Entry 7TQX (electron microscopy, 2.80 A resolution); this record covers chains B and K of the 3 polymer chains in the assembly.

[Chain B]
Protein: Tubulin beta-2B chain
Organism: Sus scrofa
UniProt: A0A287AGU7 (A0A287AGU7_PIG); residues 1-445 here = UniProt positions 1-445
Amino-acid sequence (445 residues; row label = number of the first residue in the row):
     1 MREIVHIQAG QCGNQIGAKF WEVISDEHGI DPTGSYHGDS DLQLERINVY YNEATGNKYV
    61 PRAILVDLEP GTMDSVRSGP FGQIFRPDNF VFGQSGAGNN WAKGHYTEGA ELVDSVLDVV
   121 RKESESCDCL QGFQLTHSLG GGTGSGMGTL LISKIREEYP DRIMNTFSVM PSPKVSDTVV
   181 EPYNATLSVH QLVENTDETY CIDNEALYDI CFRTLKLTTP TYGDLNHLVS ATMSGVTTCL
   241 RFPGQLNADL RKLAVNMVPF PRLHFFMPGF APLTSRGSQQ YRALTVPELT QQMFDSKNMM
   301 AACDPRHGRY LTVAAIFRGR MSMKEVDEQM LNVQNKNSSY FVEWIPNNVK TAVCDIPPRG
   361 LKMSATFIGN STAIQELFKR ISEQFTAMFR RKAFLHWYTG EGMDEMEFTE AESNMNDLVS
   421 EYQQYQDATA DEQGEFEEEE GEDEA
Not modelled in the structure: 430-445
Residues lining bound ligands:
  - GDP (guanosine-5'-diphosphate): Gly-10, Gln-11, Cys-12, Gln-15, Ile-16, Asn-99, Ser-138, Gly-141, Gly-142, Thr-143, Gly-144, Asp-177, Glu-181, Asn-204, Tyr-222, Leu-225, Asn-226
  - GTP (guanosine-5'-triphosphate): Gln-245, Leu-246, Lys-252
  - taxol (TA1): Glu-22, Val-23, Asp-26, Glu-27, Leu-215, Leu-217, Asp-224, His-227, Leu-228, Ala-231, Ser-234, Phe-270, Pro-272, Leu-273, Thr-274, Ser-275, Arg-276, Gln-279, Arg-318, Pro-358, Arg-359, Gly-360, Leu-361

[Chain K]
Protein: Kinesin-like protein
Organism: Candida albicans
UniProt: A0A1D8PKA4 (A0A1D8PKA4_CANAL); residues 2-482 here = UniProt positions 2-482
Amino-acid sequence (491 residues; row label = number of the first residue in the row; numbering starts at 0):
     0 MASYPNSLGS PATVTSTSVP TAKQSSISVA VRVRPFTEAE SNRLVKIDND DVFLGDGCLT
    60 SDNNNNNNNS NSNGNGNGNG SSAANSSGAS TSRRAIFNTL GGLRKIINVV DDRMLIFDPP
   120 ETNPLTKMQR NAFPNSFKGS RIREHRFVFD RLFDEDCTQD QVYRNTTQPL LDSVLDGYNA
   180 TVFAYGATGC GKTHTISGTP EDPGVIFLTM KELYNRIEEL KDTKIIDISL SYLEIYNETI
   240 RDLLNPMTQC KNLVIREDAN NKISVSNLSR HRPNSVEEVM QLILEGNKNR TCSPTEANAT
   300 SSRSHAVLQI NVIQKDRTGD ITEEHTFATL SIIDLAGSER AAATKNRGAR LNEGANINKS
   360 LLALGNCINA LCDPRRRNHV PYRDSKLTRL LKFSLGGNCK TVMIVCVSPS SQHYDETLNT
   420 LKYADRAKEI KTKLIRNQHN LDRHVGSYLK MITEQKQEIE ELRARESKMV ESTINKRKDL
   480 ESKLEHHHHH H
Not modelled in the structure: 0-21, 49-99, 433-490
Differences from the reference sequence: initiating methionine (0); expression tag (1, 483-490)
Residues lining bound ligands: AMP-PNP (ANP; phosphoaminophosphonic acid-adenylate ester): Arg-31, Arg-33, Pro-34, Thr-36, Ala-186, Thr-187, Gly-188, Cys-189, Gly-190, Lys-191, Thr-192, His-193, Asn-297, Thr-299

[Interface between chain B and chain K]
Residue-residue contacts - 10 pairs, chain B then chain K:
  Pro-261(B) / Asp-383(K)
  Arg-262(B) / Arg-382(K)
  Arg-262(B) / Asp-383(K)
  Met-406(B) / Arg-255(K)
  Glu-410(B) / Glu-256(K)
  Ser-413(B) / Arg-382(K)  hydrogen bond
  Asn-414(B) / Arg-382(K)
  Asp-417(B) / Arg-382(K)  salt bridge
  Glu-421(B) / His-378(K)
  Gln-424(B) / His-378(K)  hydrogen bond (side chain-backbone)
Other interface residues (no listed pair), chain B (12 interface residues in all): Pro-160, Asp-161, Ser-420
Other interface residues (no listed pair), chain K (10 interface residues in all): Asn-351, Arg-375, Asn-377, Arg-388, Lys-391

[In short]
12 residues of chain B face 10 of chain K across their interface; the contacts include 2 hydrogen bonds and 1
salt bridge. Polar pairs include Asp-417(B)/Arg-382(K), Ser-413(B)/Arg-382(K) and Gln-424(B)/His-378(K). Chain
B binds GTP, GDP and taxol. Ligands of chain K: AMP-PNP.
Here chain B is Tubulin beta-2B chain (Sus scrofa) and chain K is Kinesin-like protein (Candida albicans).
Entry 7TQX (CaKip3[2-482] - AMP-PNP in complex with a microtubule) was determined by electron microscopy
together with 7TQY, 7TQZ, 7TR0, 7TR1, 7TR2 and 7TR3 from the same study.
